PDB entry 5BQI | X-ray diffraction, 1.88 A resolution | chain A

[Chain A]
Name: Prostaglandin E synthase
Source organism: Homo sapiens
Notes: EC 5.3.99.3
Reference sequence: O14684 (PTGES_HUMAN); numbering as in UniProt (aligned over 2-152)
Chain sequence (154 residues; each row starts with the number of its first residue; numbers below 1 keep their minus sign (Met-1 is residue -1)):
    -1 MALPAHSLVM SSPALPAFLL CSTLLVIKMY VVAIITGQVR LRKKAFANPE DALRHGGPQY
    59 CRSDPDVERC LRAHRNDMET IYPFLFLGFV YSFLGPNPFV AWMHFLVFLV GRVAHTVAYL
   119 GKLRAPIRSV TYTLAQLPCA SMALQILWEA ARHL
Unresolved in the structure: -1 to 4
Differences from the reference sequence: initiating methionine (-1); expression tag (0-1)
Ligand contacts:
  - (2-hydroxyethoxy)acetaldehyde (1KA): Ile33, Val37, Asp64, Arg67, Cys68, Leu118
  - 4UL (2-(difluoromethyl)-5-{[(2-methylpropanoyl)amino]methyl}-N-{5-methyl-4-[4-(trifluoromethyl)phenyl]-1H-imidazol-2-yl}pyridine-3-carboxamide): Ala31, Ile32, Gly35, Gln36, Leu39, Phe44, Asp49, Arg52, His53, Ala123, Pro124, Arg126, Ser127, Val128, Tyr130, Thr131, Leu132
  - glutathione (GSH): Ala31, Thr34, Arg38, Leu69, Arg70, His72, Asn74, Glu77, His113, Tyr117, Arg126, Ser127, Tyr130
UniProt features mapped onto this chain:
  - binding site (glutathione): Arg38, Arg73 to Glu77, His113, Tyr117, Arg126 to Tyr130
  - site (Essential for protaglandin-E synthase activity): Asp49, Arg126
  - mutagenesis: Gln36 (Q36E: Keeps about 40-50% of prostaglandin-E synthase activity), Asp49 (D49A: Loss of prostaglandin-E synthase activity; D49N: Loss of prostaglandin-E synthase activity), Glu66 (E66A: Reduces protaglandin-E synthase activity by 50%), Arg67 (R67A: Loss of prostaglandin-E synthase activity), Arg70 (R70A: Slightly reduced protaglandin-E synthase activity; R70S: No effect on protaglandin-E synthase activity), His72 (H72A: Reduces protaglandin-E synthase activity by 70%), Arg73 (R73A: Retains partial of protaglandin-E synthase activity; R73L: Loss of protaglandin-E synthase activity), Arg110 (R110A/S: Loss of protaglandin-E synthase activity; R110T: Retains 17.8% of protaglandin-E synthase activity), Thr114 (T114V: Retains 21.3% activity of protaglandin-E synthase activity), Tyr117 (Y117A: Loss of protaglandin-E synthase activity; Y117F: No effect on protaglandin-E synthase activity), Arg126 (R126A/L: Loss of prostaglandin-E synthase activity; R126K: Loss of prostaglandin-E synthase activity. Transforms prostaglandin-E synthase activity to prostaglandin-F(2alpha)synthase activity ...), Ser127 (S127A: No effect on protaglandin-E synthase activity), 2 further mutagenesis entries in UniProt

[In short]
Bound to chain A: compound 4UL, glutathione and (2-hydroxyethoxy)acetaldehyde. Curated annotation (UniProt)
lists 13 glutathione-binding residues and 14 mutagenesis sites.
Chain A is Prostaglandin E synthase (Homo sapiens); the structure, Discovery of a Potent and Selective mPGES-1
Inhibitor for the Treatment of Pain, was determined by X-ray diffraction, deposited together with 5BQG and
5BQH.
